9CB5 - chains G and I of the 4 polymer chains in the assembly; structure by X-ray diffraction, 2.60 A resolution.

# Chain G
Name: Fab heavy chain
From: Homo sapiens
Notes: antibody fragment or engineered binder
Amino-acid sequence (246 residues; row label = number of the first residue in the row; numbers below 1 keep their minus sign (Glu-1 is residue -1)):
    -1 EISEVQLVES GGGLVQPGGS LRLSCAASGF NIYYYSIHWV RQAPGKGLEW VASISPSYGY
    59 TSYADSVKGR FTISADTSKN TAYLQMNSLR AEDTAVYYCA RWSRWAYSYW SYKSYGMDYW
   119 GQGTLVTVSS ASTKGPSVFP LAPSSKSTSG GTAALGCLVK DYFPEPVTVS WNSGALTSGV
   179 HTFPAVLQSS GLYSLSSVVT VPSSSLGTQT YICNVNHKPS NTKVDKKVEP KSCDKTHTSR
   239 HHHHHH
Disordered / not traced: 232-244
Cystine bridges: Cys23-Cys97, Cys155-Cys211

# Chain I
Name: Fab light chain
From: Homo sapiens
Notes: antibody fragment or engineered binder
Amino-acid sequence (215 residues; each row starts with the number of its first residue; numbers below 1 keep their minus sign (Ser-2 is residue -2)):
    -2 SDIQMTQSPS SLSASVGDRV TITCRASQSV SSAVAWYQQK PGKAPKLLIY SASSLYSGVP
    58 SRFSGSRSGT DFTLTISSLQ PEDFATYYCQ QSGGGPITFG QGTKVEIKRT VAAPSVFIFP
   118 PSDSQLKSGT ASVVCLLNNF YPREAKVQWK VDNALQSGNS QESVTEQDSK DSTYSLSSTL
   178 TLSKADYEKH KVYACEVTHQ GLSSPVTKSF NRGEC
Cystine bridges: Cys21-Cys86, Cys132-Cys192

# Chain G / chain I interface
Residue-residue contacts (69; chain G residue first):
  His36(G) - Ile94(I)
  Gln40(G) - Gln36(I)  hydrogen bond
  Gln40(G) - Tyr85(I)
  Gly45(G) - Tyr85(I)
  Leu46(G) - Gln36(I)
  Leu46(G) - Pro42(I)  hydrophobic
  Leu46(G) - Tyr85(I)
  Leu46(G) - Phe96(I)
  Trp48(G) - Pro93(I)  hydrophobic
  Trp48(G) - Ile94(I)
  Trp48(G) - Phe96(I)
  Ser60(G) - Pro93(I)
  Tyr61(G) - Pro93(I)
  Ala62(G) - Ser-2(I)
  Asp63(G) - Ser-2(I)  hydrogen bond (backbone-side chain)
  Tyr96(G) - Lys40(I)
  Tyr96(G) - Ala41(I)  hydrophobic
  Trp100(G) - Gln87(I)
  Trp100(G) - Ser89(I)
  Ser101(G) - Leu44(I)
  Tyr110(G) - Ser89(I)  hydrogen bond (backbone-side chain)
  Tyr110(G) - Gly90(I)
  Lys111(G) - Ala30(I)
  Ser112(G) - Ser48(I)  hydrogen bond
  Tyr113(G) - Tyr47(I)  hydrophobic
  Tyr113(G) - Ser48(I)
  Gly114(G) - Tyr34(I)
  Gly114(G) - Tyr47(I)
  Met115(G) - Tyr34(I)  hydrogen bond (backbone-side chain)
  Met115(G) - Leu44(I)
  Asp116(G) - Tyr53(I)  hydrogen bond
  Trp118(G) - Tyr34(I)  hydrophobic
  Trp118(G) - Ala41(I)  hydrophobic
  Trp118(G) - Pro42(I)
  Gly119(G) - Ala41(I)
  Phe137(G) - Ser119(I)  hydrogen bond (backbone-side chain)
  Phe137(G) - Ser121(I)
  Phe137(G) - Gln122(I)
  Pro138(G) - Ser119(I)
  Ala140(G) - Phe116(I)
  Ser142(G) - Phe116(I)
  Ser143(G) - Glu211(I)
  Ala152(G) - Phe114(I)  hydrophobic
  Ala152(G) - Phe116(I)  hydrophobic
  Leu153(G) - Phe116(I)
  Leu156(G) - Ser129(I)
  Lys158(G) - Thr127(I)
  Lys158(G) - Ser129(I)  hydrogen bond
  His179(G) - Asn135(I)
  His179(G) - Asn136(I)  hydrogen bond
  His179(G) - Ser172(I)  hydrogen bond
  Phe181(G) - Leu133(I)  hydrophobic
  Phe181(G) - Ser160(I)
  Phe181(G) - Thr162(I)
  Phe181(G) - Ser172(I)
  Phe181(G) - Leu173(I)
  Phe181(G) - Ser174(I)
  Pro182(G) - Ser160(I)
  Pro182(G) - Val161(I)
  Val184(G) - Gln158(I)
  Val184(G) - Ser160(I)
  Leu185(G) - Gln158(I)  hydrogen bond (backbone-side chain)
  Gln186(G) - Gln158(I)
  Val196(G) - Leu133(I)  hydrophobic
  Lys229(G) - Cys212(I)
  Ser230(G) - Cys212(I)
  Cys231(G) - Gly210(I)
  Cys231(G) - Glu211(I)  hydrogen bond (side chain-backbone)
  Cys231(G) - Cys212(I)  disulfide
Other interface residues (no listed pair), chain G (49 interface residues in all): Val38, Lys44, Glu47, Tyr117, Pro141, Thr150, Thr180, Ser194, Thr198
Other interface residues (no listed pair), chain I (47 interface residues in all): Ser29, Ala32, Gly91, Gly92, Pro117, Ser125, Asp165, Thr176, Thr178
Disulfides between the chains: Cys231(G)-Cys212(I)

# Overview
The interface between chain G and chain I involves 49 residues on one side and 47 on the other; the contacts
include 1 disulfide bond and 12 hydrogen bonds. Among the polar pairs are Gln40(G)-Gln36(I), Asp63(G)-Ser-2(I)
and Tyr110(G)-Ser89(I).
Here chain G is Fab heavy chain and chain I is Fab light chain, both from Homo sapiens. Entry 9CB5 (Crystal
structure of nucleolin in complex with MYC promoter G-quadruplex) was determined by X-ray diffraction.
